PDB entry 6CAP | X-ray diffraction, 3.40 A resolution | chains A and T of the 23 polymer chains in the assembly

Chain A:
Molecule: 16S Ribosomal RNA rRNA
From: Thermus thermophilus (strain HB8 / ATCC 27634 / DSM 579)
Sequence (1522 nucleotides; row label = number of the first residue in the row; note: 42 numbers in that range are skipped by the numbering (no residue carries them; nothing is unmodelled there); a row labelled like 190A-190L holds insertion residues (190A, then the next letters in order); numbering starts at 0):
     0 UUUGUUGGAG AGUCUGAUCC UGGCUCAGGG UGAACGCUGG CGGCGUGCCU AAGACAUGCA
    60 AGUCGUGCGG G
    73 CCGCGGGGUU UU
    88 ACUCCG
    95 UGGUC
   101 AGCGGCGGAC GGGUGAGUAA CGCGUGGGU
  129A G
   130 ACCUACCCGG AAGAGGGGGA CAACCCGGGG AAACUCGGGC UAAUCCCCCA UGUGGACCCG
   190 C
190A-190L CCCUUGGGGUGU
   191 GUCCAAAGGG CUUU
   216 GCCCGCUUCC GGAUGGGCCC GCGUCCCAUC AGCUAGUUGG UGGGGUAAUG GCCCACCAAG
   276 GCGACGACGG GUAGCCGGUC UGAGAGGAUG GCCGGCCACA GGGGCACUGA GACACGGGCC
   336 CCACUCCUAC GGGAGGCAGC AGUUAGGAAU CUUCCGCAAU GGGCGCAAGC CUGACGGAGC
   396 GACGCCGCUU GGAGGAAGAA GCCCUUCGGG GUGUAAACUC CUGAA
   442 CCCGGGACGA AACCCCCGAC GA
   474 GGGGACUGAC GGUACCGGG
   494 GUAAUAGCGC CGGCCAACUC CGUGCCAGCA GCCXCGGUAA UACGGAGGGC GCGAGCGUUA
   554 CCCGGAUUCA CUGGGCGUAA AGGGCGUGUA GGCGGCCUGG GGCGUCCCAU GUGAAAGACC
   614 ACGGCUCAAC CGUGGGGGAG CGUGGGAUAC GCUCAGGCUA GACGGUGGGA GAGGGUGGUG
   674 GAAUUCCCGG AGUAGCGGUG AAAUGCGCAG AUACCGGGAG GAACGCCGAU GGCGAAGGCA
   734 GCCACCUGGU CCACCCGUGA CGCUGAGGCG CGAAAGCGUG GGGAGCAAAC CGGAUUAGAU
   794 ACCCGGGUAG UCCACGCCCU AAACGAUGCG CGCUAGGUCU CUGGGUCU
   848 CCUGGGGGCC GAAGCUAACG CGUUAAGCGC GCCGCCUGGG GAGUACGGCC GCAAGGCUGA
   908 AACUCAAAGG AAUUGACGGG GGCCCGCACA AGCGGUGGAG CAUGUGGUUU AAUUCGAAGX
   968 AACGCGAAGA ACCUUACCAG GCCUUGACAU GCUAGG
 1003A G
  1004 AACCCGGGUG AAAGCCUGGG GUGCCCC
1030A-1030D GCGA
  1031 GGGGAGCCCU AGCACAGGUG CUGCAUGGCC GUCGUCAGCU CGUGCCGUGA GGUGUUGGGU
  1091 UAAGUCCCGC AACGAGCGCA ACCCCCGCCG UUAGUUGCCA GCGGUUCGGC CGGGCACUCU
  1151 AACGGGACUG CCCGCGAAA
  1171 GCGGGAGGAA GGAGGGGACG ACGUCUGGUC AGCAUGGCCC UUACGGCCUG GGCGACACAC
  1231 GUGCUACAAU GCCCACUACA AAGCGAUGCC ACCCGGCAAC GGGGAGCUAA UCGCAAAAAG
  1291 GUGGGCCCAG UUCGGAUUGG GGUCUGCAAC CCGACCCCAU GAAGCCGGAA UCGCUAGUAA
  1351 UCGCGGAUCA G
 1361A C
  1362 CAUGCCGCGG UGAAUACGUU CCCGGGCCUU GUACACACXG CCXGUXACGC CAUGGGAGCG
  1422 GGCUCUACCC GAAGUCGCCG GG
  1446 AGCCUACGGG
  1459 CAGGCGCCGA GGGUAGGGCC CGUGACUGGG GCGAAGUCGU AACAAGGUAG CUGUACCGGA
  1519 AGGUGCGGCU GGAUCACCUC CUUUCU
Unresolved in the structure: 0-4, 1534-1538
Modified positions: PSU (pseudouridine-5'-monophosphate) at position 516, G7M (N7-methyl-guanosine-5'-monophosphate) at position 527, M2G (N2-dimethylguanosine-5'-monophosphate) at position 966, 5MC (5-methylcytidine-5'-monophosphate) at position 967, 2MG (2N-methylguanosine-5'-monophosphate) at position 1207, 5MC (5-methylcytidine-5'-monophosphate) at position 1400, 4OC (4n,o2'-methylcytidine-5'-monophosphate) at position 1402, 5MC (5-methylcytidine-5'-monophosphate) at position 1404, 5MC (5-methylcytidine-5'-monophosphate) at position 1407, UR3 (3-methyluridine-5'-monophoshate) at position 1498, MA6 (6N-dimethyladenosine-5'-monophoshate) at position 1518, MA6 (6N-dimethyladenosine-5'-monophoshate) at position 1519, PSU (pseudouridine-5'-monophosphate) at position 1540, PSU (pseudouridine-5'-monophosphate) at position 1541
Construct notes: conflict C13 (U131313 in 55771382)
Ion coordination: Mg2+ site 1 near U14 (its only coordinating residue here); Mg2+ site 2 near G21 (its only coordinating residue here); Mg2+ site 3 near G22 (its only coordinating residue here); Mg2+ site 4 near G38 (its only coordinating residue here); Mg2+ site 5 near G46 (its only coordinating residue here); Mg2+ site 6: C48, G115; Mg2+ site 7: A59, U387; Mg2+ site 8: G61, U62; Mg2+ site 9 near G107 (its only coordinating residue here); Mg2+ site 10: A109, G331; Mg2+ site 11 near G111 (its only coordinating residue here); Mg2+ site 12 near G117 (its only coordinating residue here); 85 more Mg2+ sites not listed
Ligand contacts: Sisomicin (SIS; (1S,2S,3R,4S,6R)-4,6-diamino-3-{[(2S,3R)-3-amino-6-(aminomethyl)-3,4-dihydro-2H-pyran-2-yl]oxy}-2-hydroxycyclohexyl 3-deoxy-4-C-methyl-3-(methylamino)-beta-L-arabinopyranoside): 5MC_1404, G1405, U1406, 5MC_1407, A1408, C1409, G1491, A1493, G1494, U1495

Chain T:
Name: 30S ribosomal protein S20
From: Thermus thermophilus (strain HB8 / ATCC 27634 / DSM 579)
Reference sequence: P80380 (RS20_THET8); numbering as in UniProt (aligned over 8-106)
Chain sequence (99 residues; each row starts with the number of its first residue):
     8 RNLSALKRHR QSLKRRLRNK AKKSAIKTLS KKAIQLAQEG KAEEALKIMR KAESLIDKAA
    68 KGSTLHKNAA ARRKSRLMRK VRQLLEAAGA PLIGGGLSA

Interface between chain A and chain T:
Pairs across the interface - 101 pairs, chain A then chain T:
  G61(A) / Leu-10(T)  phosphate contact
  G102(A) / Arg-17(T)  salt bridge to the phosphate
  C103(A) / Lys-14(T)  salt bridge to the phosphate
  C103(A) / Arg-17(T)  salt bridge to the phosphate
  C103(A) / Lys-21(T)  phosphate contact
  G104(A) / Lys-14(T)  hydrogen bond to the base
  G104(A) / Gln-18(T)  hydrogen bond to the phosphate
  G104(A) / Lys-21(T)  salt bridge to the phosphate
  G105(A) / Arg-22(T)  salt bridge to the phosphate
  C106(A) / Arg-15(T)  base contact
  G107(A) / Arg-15(T)  hydrogen bond to the base
  G108(A) / Ala-12(T)  base contact
  G108(A) / Arg-15(T)  base contact
  C132(A) / Lys-74(T)  hydrogen bond to the phosphate
  C132(A) / Asn-75(T)  phosphate contact
  U133(A) / Lys-74(T)  salt bridge to the phosphate
  C175(A) / Arg-25(T)  hydrogen bond to the sugar
  C175(A) / Lys-29(T)  phosphate contact
  C176(A) / Lys-29(T)  salt bridge to the phosphate
  C177(A) / Lys-65(T)  salt bridge to the phosphate
  C178(A) / Lys-65(T)  salt bridge to the phosphate
  A185(A) / Glu-60(T)  base contact
  A185(A) / Ala-78(T)  sugar contact
  A185(A) / Lys-81(T)  hydrogen bond to the base
  C186(A) / Ala-78(T)  sugar contact
  C186(A) / Lys-81(T)  sugar contact
  C186(A) / Ser-82(T)  hydrogen bond to the phosphate
  C186(A) / Met-85(T)  hydrogen bond to the sugar
  C187(A) / Ser-82(T)  hydrogen bond to the phosphate
  C187(A) / Met-85(T)  sugar contact
  C187(A) / Arg-89(T)  hydrogen bond to the sugar
  C187(A) / Leu-104(T)  base contact
  C187(A) / Ser-105(T)  hydrogen bond to the base
  C188(A) / Arg-89(T)  sugar contact
  C188(A) / Ser-105(T)  base contact
  C188(A) / Ala-106(T)  sugar contact
  U190L(A) / Ser-105(T)  hydrogen bond to the base
  U190L(A) / Ala-106(T)  base contact
  G191(A) / Gly-101(T)  hydrogen bond to the sugar
  G191(A) / Gly-102(T)  hydrogen bond to the sugar
  G191(A) / Gly-103(T)  hydrogen bond to the base
  G191(A) / Leu-104(T)  hydrogen bond to the sugar
  G191(A) / Ser-105(T)  hydrogen bond to the base
  U192(A) / Arg-57(T)  sugar contact
  U192(A) / Glu-60(T)  hydrogen bond to the sugar
  U192(A) / Gly-102(T)  sugar contact
  U192(A) / Gly-103(T)  sugar contact
  C193(A) / Arg-57(T)  sugar contact
  C193(A) / Glu-60(T)  sugar contact
  C193(A) / Ser-61(T)  hydrogen bond to the phosphate
  C193(A) / Asp-64(T)  hydrogen bond to the sugar
  C194(A) / Ser-61(T)  hydrogen bond to the phosphate
  C194(A) / Asp-64(T)  sugar contact
  C194(A) / Lys-65(T)  salt bridge to the phosphate
  C194(A) / Lys-68(T)  hydrogen bond to the sugar
  A195(A) / Lys-65(T)  phosphate contact
  A195(A) / Lys-68(T)  sugar contact
  U223(A) / Lys-68(T)  sugar contact
  G258(A) / Arg-86(T)  salt bridge to the phosphate
  G259(A) / Arg-83(T)  salt bridge to the phosphate
  G259(A) / Lys-87(T)  salt bridge to the phosphate
  G260(A) / Arg-83(T)  hydrogen bond to the base
  U261(A) / Arg-79(T)  salt bridge to the phosphate
  U261(A) / Arg-80(T)  salt bridge to the phosphate
  U261(A) / Arg-83(T)  hydrogen bond to the base
  A262(A) / Lys-74(T)  sugar contact
  A262(A) / Asn-75(T)  hydrogen bond to the phosphate
  A262(A) / Ala-76(T)  phosphate contact
  A263(A) / Asn-75(T)  phosphate contact
  A263(A) / Arg-79(T)  salt bridge to the phosphate
  C322(A) / Ser-19(T)  hydrogen bond to the base
  C322(A) / Arg-23(T)  sugar contact
  U323(A) / Ser-19(T)  hydrogen bond to the sugar
  U323(A) / Arg-22(T)  phosphate contact
  U323(A) / Arg-23(T)  sugar contact
  U323(A) / Asn-26(T)  phosphate contact
  G324(A) / Arg-22(T)  salt bridge to the phosphate
  G324(A) / Asn-26(T)  hydrogen bond to the phosphate
  G324(A) / Ser-70(T)  phosphate contact
  A325(A) / Ser-70(T)  hydrogen bond to the phosphate
  A325(A) / Lys-74(T)  sugar contact
  G332(A) / Leu-10(T)  phosphate contact
  G332(A) / His-16(T)  sugar contact
  G333(A) / His-16(T)  sugar contact
  A349(A) / Arg-8(T)  sugar contact
  U1436(A) / Arg-23(T)  salt bridge to the phosphate
  C1437(A) / Lys-34(T)  salt bridge to the phosphate
  G1438(A) / Lys-34(T)  phosphate contact
  C1439(A) / Lys-38(T)  salt bridge to the phosphate
  G1453(A) / Leu-36(T)  sugar contact
  G1453(A) / Lys-39(T)  hydrogen bond to the phosphate
  G1453(A) / Lys-58(T)  base contact
  G1454(A) / Thr-35(T)  phosphate contact
  G1454(A) / Leu-36(T)  sugar contact
  G1454(A) / Lys-39(T)  salt bridge to the phosphate
  G1455(A) / Ala-28(T)  sugar contact
  G1455(A) / Ser-31(T)  phosphate contact
  G1455(A) / Thr-35(T)  hydrogen bond to the phosphate
  C1459(A) / Lys-27(T)  salt bridge to the phosphate
  C1459(A) / Ser-31(T)  hydrogen bond to the phosphate
  A1460(A) / Lys-27(T)  salt bridge to the phosphate
Interface residues without a listed pair, chain A (51 interface residues in all): C150, C174, G184, G331
Interface residues without a listed pair, chain T (53 interface residues in all): Ser-11, Ala-32, His-73

Summary:
Chain A and chain T form an interface of 51 and 53 residues respectively; the contacts include 32 hydrogen
bonds and 23 salt bridges. Polar pairs include G104(A)/Lys-14(T), G107(A)/Arg-15(T) and A185(A)/Lys-81(T).
Chain A binds Sisomicin. The Mg2+ site 6 is built by C48(A) and G115(A).
Chain A is 16S Ribosomal RNA rRNA and chain T is 30S ribosomal protein S20, both from Thermus thermophilus
(strain HB8 / ATCC 27634 / DSM 579); the structure, Crystal Structure of 30S ribosomal subunit from Thermus
thermophilus in complex with Sisomicin, was determined by X-ray diffraction.
